Entry 3RPP (X-ray diffraction, 1.80 A resolution); this record covers chain A.

[Chain A]
Molecule: Glutathione S-transferase kappa 1
Source organism: Homo sapiens
Notes: EC 2.5.1.18
UniProtKB: Q9Y2Q3 (GSTK1_HUMAN); numbering as in UniProt (aligned over 1-226)
Chain sequence (234 residues; row label = number of the first residue in the row):
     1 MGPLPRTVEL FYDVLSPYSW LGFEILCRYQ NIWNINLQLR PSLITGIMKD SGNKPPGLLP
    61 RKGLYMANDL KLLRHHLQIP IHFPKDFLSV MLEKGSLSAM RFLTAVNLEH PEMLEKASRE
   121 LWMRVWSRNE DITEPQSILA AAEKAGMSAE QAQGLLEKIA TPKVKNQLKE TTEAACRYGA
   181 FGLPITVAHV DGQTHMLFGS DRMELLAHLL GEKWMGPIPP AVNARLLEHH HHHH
Disordered / not traced: 1, 50-53, 222-234
Differences from the reference sequence: expression tag (227-234)
Swiss-Prot annotation at these positions:
  - binding site (glutathione): Ser16 to Tyr18, Asn53, Leu183, Ser200, Asp201
  - modified residue: Lys49 (N6-succinyllysine), Lys71 (N6-acetyllysine), Lys85 (N6-acetyllysine), Lys116 (N6-acetyllysine), Lys144 (N6-succinyllysine), Lys158 (N6-acetyllysine), Lys165 (N6-acetyllysine), Lys169 (N6-acetyllysine)

[Overview]
From UniProt: 7 glutathione-binding residues.
Chain A is Glutathione S-transferase kappa 1 (Homo sapiens); the structure, Crystal structure of human kappa
class glutathione transferase in apo form, was determined by X-ray diffraction, deposited together with 3RPN.
